Entry 2P8Z (electron microscopy, 8.90 A resolution (very low resolution: no residue pairs are listed; an interface is given only as per-side residue counts)); this record covers chains T and S.

Chain T:
Name: Elongation factor 2
Organism: Saccharomyces cerevisiae
UniProt: P32324 (EF2_YEAST); numbering as in UniProt (aligned over 1-842)
Sequence (842 residues; row label = number of the first residue in the row):
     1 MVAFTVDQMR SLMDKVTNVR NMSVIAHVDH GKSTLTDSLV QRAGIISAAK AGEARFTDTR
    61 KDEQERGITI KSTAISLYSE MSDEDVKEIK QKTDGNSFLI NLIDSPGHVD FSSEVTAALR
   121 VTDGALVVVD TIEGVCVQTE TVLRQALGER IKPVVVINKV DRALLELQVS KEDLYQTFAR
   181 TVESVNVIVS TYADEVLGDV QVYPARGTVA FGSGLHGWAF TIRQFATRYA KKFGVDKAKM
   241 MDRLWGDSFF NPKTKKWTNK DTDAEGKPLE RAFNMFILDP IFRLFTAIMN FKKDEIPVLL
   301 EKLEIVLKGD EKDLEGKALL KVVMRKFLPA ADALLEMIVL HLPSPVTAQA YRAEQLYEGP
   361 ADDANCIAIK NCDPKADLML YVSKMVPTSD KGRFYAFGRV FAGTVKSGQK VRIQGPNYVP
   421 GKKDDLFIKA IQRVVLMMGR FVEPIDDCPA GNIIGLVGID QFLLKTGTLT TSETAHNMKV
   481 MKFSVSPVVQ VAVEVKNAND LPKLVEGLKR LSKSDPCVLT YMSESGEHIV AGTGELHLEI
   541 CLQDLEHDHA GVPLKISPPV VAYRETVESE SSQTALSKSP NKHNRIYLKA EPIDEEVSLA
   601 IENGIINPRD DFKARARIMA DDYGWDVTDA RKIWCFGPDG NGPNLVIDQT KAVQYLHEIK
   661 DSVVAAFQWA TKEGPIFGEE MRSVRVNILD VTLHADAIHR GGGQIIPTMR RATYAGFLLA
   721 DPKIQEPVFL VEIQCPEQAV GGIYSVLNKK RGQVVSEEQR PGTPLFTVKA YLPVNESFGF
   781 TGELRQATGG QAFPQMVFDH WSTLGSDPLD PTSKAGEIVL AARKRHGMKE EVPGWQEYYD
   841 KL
Disordered / not traced: 1-2, 49-66, 725-729, 760-762
Glycans and other covalent adducts: covalent link N581-H699; adenosine-5-diphosphoribose (APR) linked to H699
Modified / non-standard residues: H699 ({3-[4-(2-amino-2-carboxy-ethyl)-1H-imidazol-2-yl]-1-carbamoyl-propyl}-trimethyl-ammonium; DDE)
Differences from the reference sequence: modified residue (699)
Ligand contacts:
  - adenosine-5-diphosphoribose (APR): H694, D696, I698
  - GMP-PNP (GNP; phosphoaminophosphonic acid-guanylate ester): H27, V28, D29, H30, G31, K32, S33, T34, N158, K159, D161, S213, G214, L215, H216
  - sordarin (SO1; [1R-(1.alpha.,3a.beta.,4.beta.,4a.beta.,7.beta.,7a.alpha.,8a.beta.)]8a-[(6-deoxy-4-O-methyl-beta-D-altropyranosyloxy)methyl]-4-formyl-4,4a,5,6,7,7a,8,8a-octahydro-7-methyl-3-(1-methylethyl)-1,4-methano-S-indacene-3a(1h)-carboxylic acid): P487, Q490, L519, Y521, S523, E524, P559, V560, V561, A562, V774, M796, V797, F798, W801
UniProt features mapped onto this chain:
  - binding site (GTP): A26 to S33, N158 to D161, S213 to L215
  - modified residue: K509 (N6,N6,N6-trimethyllysine), S579 (Phosphoserine), K613 (N6,N6-dimethyllysine), T713 (Phosphothreonine), T763 (Phosphothreonine)
  - cross-link: K841 (Glycyl lysine isopeptide (Lys-Gly) (interchain with G-Cter in ubiquitin))
  - mutagenesis: R180 (R180G: Causes resistance to fusidic acid and reduces sensitivity to sordarin), V187 (V187F: Causes resistance to fusidic acid and reduces sensitivity to sordarin), Q490 (Q490E: Reduces sensitivity to sordarin), Y521 (Y521D/N/S: Reduces sensitivity to fusidic acid and sordarin), S523 (S523F/P: Causes resistance to fusidic acid and sordarin), I529 (I529T: Reduces sensitivity to sordarin), P559 (P559L/R: Causes resistance to fusidic acid and sordarin), A562 (A562P: Reduces sensitivity to fusidic acid and causes resistance to sordarin), P580 (P580H: Causes impaired ribosomal translocation with an increased rate of -1 programmed ribosomal frameshift read-through during translation), H694 (H694A: Abolished ability to promote translation elongation), D696 (D696A: Leads to conditional growth defects, sensitivity to translation inhibitors, and decreased translation), I698 (I698A: Leads to conditional growth defects, sensitivity to translation inhibitors, and decreased translation), 4 further mutagenesis entries in UniProt

Chain S:
Name: Elongation factor Tu-B
Organism: Thermus thermophilus
Notes: fragment: switch 1 loop
UniProt: P60339 (EFTU2_THET8); residues 35-69 here correspond to UniProt positions 36-70 (UniProt number = residue number + 1)
Sequence (35 residues; each row starts with the number of its first residue):
    35 TAAENPNVEV KDYGDIDKAP EERARGITIN TAHVE
Ligand contacts: GMP-PNP (GNP; phosphoaminophosphonic acid-guanylate ester): Y47, I61, T62
UniProt features mapped onto this chain:
  - region: G60 to N64 (G2)

Interface between chain T and chain S:
At this resolution (9 A) residue pairs are not listed: 48 residues of chain T and 28 of chain S lie at the interface.

Overview:
The interface between chain T and chain S involves 48 residues on one side and 28 on the other. GMP-PNP is
bound between chain T and chain S. Chain T binds sordarin. Covalently linked adenosine-5-diphosphoribose: at
H699(T).
Here chain T is Elongation factor 2 (Saccharomyces cerevisiae) and chain S is Elongation factor Tu-B (Thermus
thermophilus). Entry 2P8Z (Fitted structure of ADPR-eEF2 in the 80S:ADPR-eEF2:GDPNP:sordarin cryo-EM
reconstruction) was determined by electron microscopy (same publication as 2P8W, 2P8X and 2P8Y).
